Entry 8XOW (electron microscopy, 3.32 A resolution); this record covers chains f and U1 of the 36 polymer chains in the assembly.

[Chain f]
Protein: Head-tail connector protein FII
Source organism: Escherichia phage Lambda
Reference sequence: P03714 (FII_LAMBD); residues 1-117 here = UniProt positions 1-117
Amino-acid sequence (117 residues; numbered 1 to 117; the number before each row is that of its first residue):
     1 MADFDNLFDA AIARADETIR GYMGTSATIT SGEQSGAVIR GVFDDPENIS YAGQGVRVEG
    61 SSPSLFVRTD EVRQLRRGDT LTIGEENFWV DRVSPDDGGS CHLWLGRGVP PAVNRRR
Disordered / not traced: 1-2, 117

[Chain U1]
Protein: Tail tube terminator protein
Source organism: Escherichia phage Lambda
Reference sequence: P03732 (TTTP_LAMBD); residues 4-134 here correspond to UniProt positions 1-131 (UniProt number = residue number - 3)
Amino-acid sequence (131 residues; row label = number of the first residue in the row):
     4 MKHTELRAAV LDALEKHDTG ATFFDGRPAV FDEADFPAVA VYLTGAEYTG EELDSDTWQA
    64 ELHIEVFLPA QVPDSELDAW MESRIYPVMS DIPALSDLIT SMVASGYDYR RDDDAGLWSS
   124 ADLTYVITYE M

[How chain f and chain U1 interact]
Residue-residue contacts (8; chain f residue first):
  Asn114(f) with Phe27(U1); Asp28(U1), hydrogen bond (side chain-backbone); Pro31(U1)
  Arg115(f) with Phe26(U1); Phe27(U1); Asp38(U1), salt bridge
  Arg116(f) with Leu14(U1); Phe26(U1)
Interface residues without a listed pair, chain f (4 interface residues in all): Arg77
Interface residues without a listed pair, chain U1 (11 interface residues in all): Glu18, Thr25, Gly29, Arg30, Val33

[Summary]
The interface between chain f and chain U1 involves 4 residues on one side and 11 on the other; the contacts
include 1 hydrogen bond and 1 salt bridge. Among the polar pairs are Arg115(f)-Asp38(U1) and
Asn114(f)-Asp28(U1).
Here chain f is Head-tail connector protein FII and chain U1 is Tail tube terminator protein, both from
Escherichia phage Lambda. Entry 8XOW (Mature virion portal of bacteriophage lambda) was determined by electron
microscopy (same publication as 8XOT, 8XOU, 8XPM and 8XQB).
